Entry 7PF2 (electron microscopy, 5.10 A resolution (low resolution: residue-level contacts below are approximate; hydrogen-bond / salt-bridge calls are withheld)); this record covers chains A and J of the 19 polymer chains in the assembly.

== Chain A ==
Molecule: Histone H3.2
From: Homo sapiens
UniProtKB: Q71DI3 (H32_HUMAN); residues 0-135 here correspond to UniProt positions 1-136 (UniProt number = residue number + 1)
Chain sequence (136 residues; numbered 0 to 135; the number before each row is that of its first residue; numbering starts at 0):
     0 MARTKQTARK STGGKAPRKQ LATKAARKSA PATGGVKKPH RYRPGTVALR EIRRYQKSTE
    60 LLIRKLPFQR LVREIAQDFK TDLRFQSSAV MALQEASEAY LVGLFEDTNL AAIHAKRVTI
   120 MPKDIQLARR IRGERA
Disordered / not traced: 0-36, 134-135
Construct notes: engineered mutation Ala-110 (Cys111 in Q71DI3)
Curated features (UniProtKB/Swiss-Prot):
  - modified residue: Arg-2 (Asymmetric dimethylarginine), Thr-3 (Phosphothreonine), Lys-4 (Allysine), Gln-5 (5-glutamyl dopamine), Thr-6 (Phosphothreonine), Arg-8 (Citrulline), Lys-9 (N6,N6,N6-trimethyllysine), Ser-10 (ADP-ribosylserine), Thr-11 (Phosphothreonine), Lys-14 (N6-(2-hydroxyisobutyryl)lysine), Arg-17 (Asymmetric dimethylarginine), Lys-18 (N6-(2-hydroxyisobutyryl)lysine), Lys-23 (N6-(2-hydroxyisobutyryl)lysine), Arg-26 (Citrulline), Lys-27 (N6,N6,N6-trimethyllysine), Ser-28 (ADP-ribosylserine), Lys-36 (N6,N6,N6-trimethyllysine), Lys-37 (N6-methyllysine), Tyr-41 (Phosphotyrosine), Lys-56 (N6,N6,N6-trimethyllysine) and 8 more in UniProt
  - lipidation: Lys-18 (N6-decanoyllysine)

== Chain J ==
Molecule: 748-nt DNA strand
From: synthetic construct
Sequence (748 nucleotides; numbered 188 to 1122; 187 numbers in that range are skipped by the numbering (no residue carries them; nothing is unmodelled there); the number before each row is that of its first residue):
   188 ATCACCTTAA TACTTACATG ACAGGATGTA TATATCTGAC ACGTGCCTGG AGACTAGGGA
   248 GTAATCCCCT TGGCGGTTAA AACGCGGGGG ACAGCGCGTA CGTGCGTTTA AGCGGTGCTA
   308 GAGCTGTCTA CGACCAATTG AGCGGCCTCG GCACCGGGAT TCTCCAGGCG GCCAGTGCGC
   368 GA
   557 GACGGGTTAC CTTAATACTT ACATGACAGG ATGTATATAT CTGACACGTG CCTGGAGACT
   617 AGGGAGTAAT CCCCTTGGCG GTTAAAACGC GGGGGACAGC GCGTACGTGC GTTTAAGCGG
   677 TGCTAGAGCT GTCTACGACC AATTGAGCGG CCTCGGCACC GGGATTCTCC AGGCGGCCAG
   737 TGCGCGAGAC GGGTTACCTT AATACTTACA TGACAGGATG TATATATCTG ACACGTGCCT
   797 GGAGACTAGG GAGTAATCCC CTTGGCGGTT AAAACGCGGG GGACAGCGCG TACGTGCGTT
   857 TAAGCGGTGC TAGAGCTGTC TACGACCAAT TGAGCGGCCT CGGCACCGGG ATTCTCCAGG
   917 CGGCCAGTGC GCGAGACGGG TTACCTTAAT ACTTACATGA CAGGATGTAT ATATCTGACA
   977 CGTGCCTGGA GACTAGGGAG TAATCCCCTT GGCGGTTAAA ACGCGGGGGA CAGCGCGTAC
  1037 GTGCGTTTAA GCGGTGCTAG AGCTGTCTAC GACCAATTGA GCGGCCTCGG CACCGGGATT
  1097 CTCCAGGCGG CCAGTGCGCG AGAGAT
Disordered / not traced: 188-197, 557-571, 739-1122

== Chain A / chain J interface ==
Contacting residue pairs - 31 pairs, chain A then chain J:
  Pro-38(A) with DC666(J)
  His-39(A) with DC666(J)
  Arg-40(A) with DG663(J); DT664(J); DG665(J)
  Tyr-41(A) with DG589(J); DT664(J); DG665(J)
  Arg-42(A) with DT664(J)
  Pro-43(A) with DG663(J); DT664(J)
  Gly-44(A) with DG663(J); DT664(J)
  Thr-45(A) with DT664(J)
  Val-46(A) with DT664(J); DG665(J)
  Ala-47(A) with DT664(J)
  Arg-49(A) with DG589(J)
  Glu-50(A) with DT664(J)
  Arg-53(A) with DT590(J)
  Arg-63(A) with DA672(J); DG673(J)
  Lys-64(A) with DG673(J)
  Leu-65(A) with DA672(J); DG673(J)
  Pro-66(A) with DA672(J)
  Arg-69(A) with DA672(J)
  Arg-83(A) with DA681(J); DG682(J)
  Lys-115(A) with DC653(J); DA654(J)
Also at the interface, not in a pair above, chain A (21 interface residues in all): Asp-81

== In short ==
21 residues of chain A face 12 of chain J across their interface.
Here chain A is Histone H3.2 (Homo sapiens) and chain J is a 748-nt DNA strand (synthetic construct). Entry
7PF2 (Nucleosome stack of the 4x187 nucleosome array containing H1) was determined by electron microscopy,
deposited together with 7PET, 7PEU, 7PEV, 7PEW, 7PEX, 7PEY and 16 further entries.
